6BDA - chains A and E of the 5 polymer chains in the assembly; structure by X-ray diffraction, 1.88 A resolution.

== Chain A ==
Molecule: Ribosomal protein 3/homing endonuclease-like protein fusion
Organism: Ophiostoma novo-ulmi subsp. americana
UniProt: Q4VWW5 (Q4VWW5_OPHNO); residues 1-303 here correspond to UniProt positions 413-715 (UniProt number = residue number + 412)
Chain sequence (307 residues; numbered -3 to 303; the number before each row is that of its first residue; numbers below 1 keep their minus sign (Gly-3 is residue -3)):
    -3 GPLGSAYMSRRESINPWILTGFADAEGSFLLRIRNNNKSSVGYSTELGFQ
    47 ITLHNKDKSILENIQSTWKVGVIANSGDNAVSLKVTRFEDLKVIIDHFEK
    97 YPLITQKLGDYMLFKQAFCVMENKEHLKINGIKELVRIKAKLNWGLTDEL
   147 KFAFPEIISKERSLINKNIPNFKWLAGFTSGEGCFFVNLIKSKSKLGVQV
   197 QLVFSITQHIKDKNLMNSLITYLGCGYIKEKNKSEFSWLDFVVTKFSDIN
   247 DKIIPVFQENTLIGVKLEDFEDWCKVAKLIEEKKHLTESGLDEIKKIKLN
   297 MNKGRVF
Disordered / not traced: -3 to 8
Sequence notes: expression tag (-3 to 0); conflict Phe148 (Lys560 in Q4VWW5)
Ion coordination: Mg2+ site 1: Ala21, Glu178 (shared with 1 residue of chain B; DA16(E) of chain E); Mg2+ site 2: Glu22, Gly177 (shared with 1 residue of chain C; 1 residue of chain D)

== Chain E ==
Molecule: Cleaved cognate DNA strand, +11 antisense
Sequence (10 nucleotides; numbered 16 to 25; the number before each row is that of its first residue):
    16 AAGTGGAAAG
Ion coordination: Mg2+ site 1: DA16 (shared with Ala21(A), Glu178(A) of chain A; 1 residue of chain B)

== Interface between chain A and chain E ==
Contacting residue pairs (19):
  Ala21(A) - DA16(E)  phosphate contact
  Glu22(A) - DA16(E)  sugar contact
  Gly23(A) - DA16(E)  phosphate contact
  Ser24(A) - DA16(E)  sugar contact
  Ser24(A) - DA17(E)  phosphate contact
  Arg28(A) - DT19(E)  base contact
  Arg28(A) - DG20(E)  hydrogen bond to the base
  Arg30(A) - DG20(E)  base contact
  Arg30(A) - DG21(E)  hydrogen bond to the base
  Arg30(A) - DA22(E)  base contact
  Gln46(A) - DA17(E)  base contact
  Thr48(A) - DA16(E)  base contact
  Lys80(A) - DG18(E)  base contact
  Lys103(A) - DA16(E)  salt bridge to the phosphate
  Asn139(A) - DA17(E)  phosphate contact
  Asn139(A) - DG18(E)  hydrogen bond to the phosphate
  Trp140(A) - DA17(E)  sugar contact
  Trp140(A) - DG18(E)  phosphate contact
  Thr143(A) - DT19(E)  phosphate contact
Also at the interface, not in a pair above, chain A (20 interface residues in all): Asp20, Lys34, Ser72, Lys135, Leu138, Gly141, Glu178
Also at the interface, not in a pair above, chain E (8 interface residues in all): DA24

== Summary ==
20 residues of chain A face 8 of chain E across their interface, with 3 hydrogen bonds and 1 salt bridge.
Polar pairs include Arg28(A)-DG20(E), Arg30(A)-DG21(E) and Asn139(A)-DG18(E). Ala21(A), Glu178(A) and DA16(E)
form the Mg2+ site 1.
Here chain A is Ribosomal protein 3/homing endonuclease-like protein fusion (Ophiostoma novo-ulmi subsp.
americana) and chain E is Cleaved cognate DNA strand, +11 antisense. Entry 6BDA (Wild-type I-OnuI bound to A3G
substrate (post-cleavage complex)) was determined by X-ray diffraction.
